Entry 2GSN (X-ray diffraction, 1.75 A resolution); this record covers chain A.

# Chain A
Name: phosphodiesterase-nucleotide pyrophosphatase
Organism: Xanthomonas axonopodis pv. citri str. 306
Notes: EC 3.6.1.9; fragment: Residues (44-425)
Reference sequence: Q8PIS1 (Q8PIS1_XANAC); residue numbers follow UniProt; this construct covers 40-432
Amino-acid sequence (393 residues; numbered 40 to 432; the number before each row is that of its first residue):
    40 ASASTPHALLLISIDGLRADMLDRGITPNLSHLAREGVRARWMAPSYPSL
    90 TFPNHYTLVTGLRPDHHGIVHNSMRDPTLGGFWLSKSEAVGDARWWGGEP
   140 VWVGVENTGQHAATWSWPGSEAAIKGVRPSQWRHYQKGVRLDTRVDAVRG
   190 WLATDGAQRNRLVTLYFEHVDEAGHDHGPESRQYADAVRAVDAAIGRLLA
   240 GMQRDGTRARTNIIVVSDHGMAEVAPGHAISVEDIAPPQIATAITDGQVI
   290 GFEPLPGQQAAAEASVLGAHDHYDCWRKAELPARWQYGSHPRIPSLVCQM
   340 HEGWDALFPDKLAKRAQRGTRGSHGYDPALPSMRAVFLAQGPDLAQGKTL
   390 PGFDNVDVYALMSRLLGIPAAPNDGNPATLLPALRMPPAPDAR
Not modelled in the structure: 40-43, 426-432
Disulfides: Cys-314/Cys-337
Metal / ion sites: Zn2+ site 1: Asp-54, Thr-90, Asp-257, His-258; Zn2+ site 2: Asp-210, His-214, His-363
Reported in the primary citation:
  - contacts within the chain: Asp-54/Tyr-205 (hydrogen bond)
  - Zn2+ coordination: Asp-54
  - specificity-determining residues: Asn-111 (proposed by the authors, not directly observed)

# Summary
The Zn2+ site 1 is built by Asp-54, Thr-90, Asp-257 and His-258. The Zn2+ site 2 is built by Asp-210, His-214
and His-363. The paper reports Zn2+ coordination by Asp-54; the specificity determinant Asn-111.
Chain A is phosphodiesterase-nucleotide pyrophosphatase (Xanthomonas axonopodis pv. citri str. 306); the
structure, Structure of Xac Nucleotide Pyrophosphatase/Phosphodiesterase, was determined by X-ray diffraction
together with 2GSO and 2GSU from the same study.
